Entry 2ZBG (X-ray diffraction, 2.55 A resolution); this record covers chain A.

[Chain A]
Molecule: Sarcoplasmic/endoplasmic reticulum calcium ATPase 1
Source organism: Oryctolagus cuniculus
Notes: EC 3.6.3.8
Reference sequence: P04191 (AT2A1_RABIT); residues 1-993 here = UniProt positions 1-993
Chain sequence (995 residues; row label = number of the first residue in the row; numbering starts at 0):
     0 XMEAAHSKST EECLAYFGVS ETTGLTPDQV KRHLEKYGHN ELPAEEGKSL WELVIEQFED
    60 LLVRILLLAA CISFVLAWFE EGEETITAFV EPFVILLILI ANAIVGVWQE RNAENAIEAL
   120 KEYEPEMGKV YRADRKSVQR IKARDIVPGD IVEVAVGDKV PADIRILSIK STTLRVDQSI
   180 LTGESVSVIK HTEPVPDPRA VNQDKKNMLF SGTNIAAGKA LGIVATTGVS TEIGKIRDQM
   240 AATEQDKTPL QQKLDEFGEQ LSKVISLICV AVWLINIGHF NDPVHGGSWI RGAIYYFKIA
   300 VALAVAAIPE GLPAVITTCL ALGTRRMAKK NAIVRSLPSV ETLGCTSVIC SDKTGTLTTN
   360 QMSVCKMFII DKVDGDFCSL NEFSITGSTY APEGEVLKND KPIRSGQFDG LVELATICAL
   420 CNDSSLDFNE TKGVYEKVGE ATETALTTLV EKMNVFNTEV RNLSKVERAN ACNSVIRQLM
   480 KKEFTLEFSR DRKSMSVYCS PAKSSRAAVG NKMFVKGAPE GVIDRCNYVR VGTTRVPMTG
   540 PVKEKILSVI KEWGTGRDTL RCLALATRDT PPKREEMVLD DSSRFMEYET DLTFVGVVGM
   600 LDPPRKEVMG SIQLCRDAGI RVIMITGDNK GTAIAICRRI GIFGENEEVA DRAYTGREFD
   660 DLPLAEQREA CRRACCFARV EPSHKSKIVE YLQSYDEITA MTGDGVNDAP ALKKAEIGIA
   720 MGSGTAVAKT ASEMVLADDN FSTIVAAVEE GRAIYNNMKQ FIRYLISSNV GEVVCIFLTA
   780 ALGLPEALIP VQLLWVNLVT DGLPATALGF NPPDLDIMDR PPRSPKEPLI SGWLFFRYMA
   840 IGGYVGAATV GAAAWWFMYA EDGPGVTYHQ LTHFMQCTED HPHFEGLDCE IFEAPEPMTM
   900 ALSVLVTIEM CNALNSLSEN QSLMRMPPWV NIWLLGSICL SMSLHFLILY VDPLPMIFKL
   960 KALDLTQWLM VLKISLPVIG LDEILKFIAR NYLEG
Disulfides: C876-C888
Modified positions: ACE (acetyl group) at position 0
Metal / ion sites: Mg2+: D351, T353, D703
Small-molecule neighbours:
  - tetrafluoroaluminate (ALF): T181, G182, E183, D351, K352, T353, I624, T625, G626, K684, D703, N706, D707
  - thapsigargin (TG1; octanoic acid [3S-[3alpha, 3abeta, 4alpha, 6beta, 6abeta, 7beta, 8alpha(Z), 9balpha]]-6-(acetyloxy)-2,3,-3a,4,5,6,6a,7,8,9b-decahydro-3,3a-dihydroxy-3,6,9-trimethyl-8-[(2-methyl-1-oxo-2-butenyl)ox y]-2-oxo-4-(1-oxobutoxy)-azuleno[4,5-b]furan-7-yl ester): K252, L253, E255, F256, Q259, L260, V263, I267, A306, I761, I765, N768, V769, V772, V773, F776, L828, I829, F834, Y837, M838
UniProt features mapped onto this chain:
  - region (Interaction with PLN): I788 to G808, W932 to L943
  - active site: D351 (4-aspartylphosphate intermediate)
  - binding site (Ca(2+)): V304, A305, I307, E309, N768, E771, N796, T799, D800, E908
  - binding site (Mg(2+)): D351, T353, D703
  - binding site (ATP): T353, E442, R489, K515, R560, T625, G626, D627, R678, K684, N706
  - modified residue: T441 (Phosphothreonine), T569 (Phosphothreonine), S581 (Phosphoserine)
  - mutagenesis: E309 (E309A: Interferes with conformation changes that are essential for ATP-dependent Ca(2+) transport; E309Q: No loss of calcium binding ...), P789 (P789L: Almost complete loss of Ca(2+) transport activity because of reduced Ca(2+) affinity), C876 (C876A: Loss of ATP-dependent Ca(2+)transport), C888 (C888A: Loss of ATP-dependent Ca(2+)transport)
What the authors report for this chain:
  - binding site for tetrafluoroaluminate: D351
  - conformationally variable residues (helix shift): N111 to A115
  - catalytic residues: E183
  - Mg2+ coordination through a water molecule: G182
  - contacts within the chain: Y122-I179 (hydrophobic contact), L180-P681 (backbone contact)

[Overview]
Chain A binds tetrafluoroaluminate and thapsigargin. D351, T353 and D703 coordinate Mg2+. From UniProt:
active-site residue D351, 10 Ca2+-binding residues, 3 Mg2+-binding residues and 11 ATP-binding residues. From
the paper: the catalytic residue E183; a binding site for tetrafluoroaluminate at D351.
Chain A is Sarcoplasmic/endoplasmic reticulum calcium ATPase 1 (Oryctolagus cuniculus); the structure, Calcium
pump crystal structure with bound AlF4 and TG in the absence of calcium, was determined by X-ray diffraction
together with 2ZBE and 2ZBF from the same study.
